Entry 5L5J (X-ray diffraction, 2.90 A resolution); this record covers chains K and W of the 28 polymer chains in the assembly.

== Chain K ==
Protein: Proteasome subunit beta type-8, Proteasome subunit beta type-5
Organism: Homo sapiens
Notes: EC 3.4.25.1
UniProtKB: chimeric construct of P28062, P30656: residues 1-138 from P28062 (PSB8_HUMAN) positions 73-210 (UniProt number = residue number + 72); residues 139-211 from P30656 positions 215-287 (UniProt number = residue number + 76)
Chain sequence (211 residues; row label = number of the first residue in the row):
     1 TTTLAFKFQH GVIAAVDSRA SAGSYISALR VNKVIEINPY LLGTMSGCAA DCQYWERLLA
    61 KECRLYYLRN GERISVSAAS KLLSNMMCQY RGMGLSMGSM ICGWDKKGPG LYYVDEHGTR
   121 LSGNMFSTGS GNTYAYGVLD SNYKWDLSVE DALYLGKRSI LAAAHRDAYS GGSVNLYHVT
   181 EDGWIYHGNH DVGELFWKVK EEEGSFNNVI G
Covalent attachments: compound 6N5 linked to T1
Metal / ion sites: Mg2+: A164, D167, S170 (shared with D204(W) of chain W)
Residues lining bound ligands: 6N5 (N-[(2S)-1-[[(2S)-3-(4-methoxyphenyl)-1-[[(2S,3S,4R)-4-methyl-3,5-bis(oxidanyl)-1-phenyl-pentan-2-yl]amino]-1-oxidanylidene-propan-2-yl]amino]-1-oxidanylidene-propan-2-yl]-1-methyl-5H-indene-2-carboxamide): R19, A20, S21, A22, V31, K33, M45, S46, G47, C48, A49, S130, Y169
Curated features (UniProtKB/Swiss-Prot):
  - active site: T1 (Nucleophile)
From the paper describing this entry:
  - binding site for 6N5: T1
  - catalytic residues: T1 (citing earlier work)

== Chain W ==
Protein: Proteasome subunit beta type-3
Organism: Saccharomyces cerevisiae (strain ATCC 204508 / S288c)
Notes: EC 3.4.25.1
UniProtKB: P25451 (PSB3_YEAST); residues 0-204 here correspond to UniProt positions 1-205 (UniProt number = residue number + 1)
Chain sequence (205 residues; row label = number of the first residue in the row; numbering starts at 0):
     0 MSDPSSINGG IVVAMTGKDC VAIACDLRLG SQSLGVSNKF EKIFHYGHVF LGITGLATDV
    60 TTLNEMFRYK TNLYKLKEER AIEPETFTQL VSSSLYERRF GPYFVGPVVA GINSKSGKPF
   120 IAGFDLIGCI DEAKDFIVSG TASDQLFGMC ESLYEPNLEP EDLFETISQA LLNAADRDAL
   180 SGWGAVVYII KKDEVVKRYL KMRQD
Unresolved in the structure: 0
Metal / ion sites: Mg2+: D204 (shared with A164(K), D167(K), S170(K) of chain K)
Residues lining bound ligands: 6N5 (N-[(2S)-1-[[(2S)-3-(4-methoxyphenyl)-1-[[(2S,3S,4R)-4-methyl-3,5-bis(oxidanyl)-1-phenyl-pentan-2-yl]amino]-1-oxidanylidene-propan-2-yl]amino]-1-oxidanylidene-propan-2-yl]-1-methyl-5H-indene-2-carboxamide): R98, D124, L125, I126, C128
Curated features (UniProtKB/Swiss-Prot):
  - modified residue: S30 (Phosphoserine)
  - cross-link: K69 (Glycyl lysine isopeptide (Lys-Gly) (interchain with G-Cter in ubiquitin))

== How chain K and chain W interact ==
Residue-residue contacts (43):
  R19(K) - D204(W)  salt bridge
  S24(K) - D177(W)
  S24(K) - A178(W)  hydrogen bond (backbone-backbone)
  Y25(K) - Q144(W)
  Y25(K) - R176(W)
  I26(K) - D175(W)
  I26(K) - R176(W)  hydrogen bond (backbone-side chain)
  I26(K) - D177(W)
  I26(K) - A178(W)
  S27(K) - R176(W)  hydrogen bond (backbone-side chain)
  A28(K) - R176(W)
  L29(K) - D175(W)
  L29(K) - R176(W)
  Y134(K) - L33(W)
  A164(K) - D204(W)
  H165(K) - W182(W)  hydrogen bond (backbone-side chain)
  H165(K) - Q203(W)  hydrogen bond (side chain-backbone)
  R166(K) - S32(W)
  R166(K) - L33(W)
  R166(K) - G34(W)  hydrogen bond (side chain-backbone)
  R166(K) - V35(W)
  R166(K) - W182(W)
  D167(K) - S32(W)
  A168(K) - R27(W)
  A168(K) - S32(W)  hydrogen bond (backbone-backbone)
  A168(K) - A178(W)
  Y169(K) - S32(W)
  Y169(K) - A178(W)  hydrophobic
  S170(K) - D204(W)
  G171(K) - D204(W)
  G172(K) - R202(W)  hydrogen bond (backbone-side chain)
  G172(K) - D204(W)  hydrogen bond (backbone-side chain)
  D191(K) - R202(W)  salt bridge
  V192(K) - D204(W)
  G193(K) - R202(W)
  F196(K) - Q203(W)
  W197(K) - K200(W)
  W197(K) - M201(W)
  W197(K) - Q203(W)
  N208(K) - K38(W)  hydrogen bond (backbone-side chain)
  V209(K) - N37(W)
  V209(K) - Q203(W)
  G211(K) - K200(W)
Other interface residues (no listed pair), chain K (26 interface residues in all): I210
Other interface residues (no listed pair), chain W (20 interface residues in all): Q31, L179

== In short ==
26 residues of chain K and 20 residues of chain W are in contact; the contacts include 10 hydrogen bonds and 2
salt bridges. Polar contacts include R19(K)-D204(W), D191(K)-R202(W) and I26(K)-R176(W). Bound to chain W:
compound 6N5. Covalently linked compound 6N5: at T1(K). From the paper: the catalytic residue T1(K); a binding
site for 6N5 at T1(K).
Here chain K is Proteasome subunit beta type-8, Proteasome subunit beta type-5 (Homo sapiens) and chain W is
Proteasome subunit beta type-3 (Saccharomyces cerevisiae (strain ATCC 204508 / S288c)). Entry 5L5J (Yeast 20S
proteasome with human beta5i (1-138) and human beta6 (97-111; 118-133) in complex with epoxyketone ...) was
determined by X-ray diffraction, deposited together with 5L52, 5L54, 5L55, 5L5A, 5L5B, 5L5D and 30 further
entries.
